5I7C - chains A and B; structure by X-ray diffraction, 2.80 A resolution.

# Chain A (and B)
Name: Centrosomin
From: Drosophila melanogaster
Notes: chain B of this document is another copy of the same molecule, construct and numbering; everything in this record applies to it too
UniProtKB: P54623 (CNN_DROME), isoform P54623-2; residue numbers follow UniProt; this construct covers 1082-1148
Chain sequence (70 residues; each row starts with the number of its first residue):
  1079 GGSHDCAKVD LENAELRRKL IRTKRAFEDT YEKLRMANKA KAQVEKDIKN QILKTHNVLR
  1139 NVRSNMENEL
Unresolved in the structure: 1079-1081, 1141-1148
Differences from the reference sequence: expression tag (1079-1081)
Ion coordination: Zn2+: His1082, Cys1084 (shared with His1082(B), Cys1084(B) of chain B)
What the authors report for this chain:
  - Zn2+ coordination: His1082, Cys1084
  - mutagenesis - R1141H: decreased localization

# How chain A and chain B interact
Pairs across the interface (22):
  His1082(A) - His1082(B)
  His1082(A) - Cys1084(B)
  His1082(A) - Asp1088(B)  salt bridge
  Cys1084(A) - His1082(B)  hydrogen bond
  Cys1084(A) - Cys1084(B)  hydrophobic
  Val1087(A) - His1082(B)
  Val1087(A) - Asp1088(B)
  Asp1088(A) - His1082(B)  salt bridge
  Asp1088(A) - Val1087(B)
  Glu1090(A) - Asn1091(B)  hydrogen bond
  Glu1090(A) - Arg1095(B)  salt bridge
  Asn1091(A) - Val1087(B)  hydrogen bond (side chain-backbone)
  Asn1091(A) - Asn1091(B)  hydrogen bond
  Asn1091(A) - Leu1094(B)
  Leu1094(A) - Asn1091(B)
  Leu1094(A) - Leu1094(B)  hydrophobic
  Leu1094(A) - Leu1098(B)  hydrophobic
  Arg1095(A) - Glu1090(B)  salt bridge
  Arg1095(A) - Leu1094(B)
  Leu1098(A) - Leu1098(B)  hydrophobic
  Thr1101(A) - Phe1105(B)
  Phe1105(A) - Phe1105(B)  hydrophobic
Other interface residues (no listed pair), chain A (12 interface residues in all): Lys1119
Other interface residues (no listed pair), chain B (13 interface residues in all): Lys1097, Thr1101, Glu1123

# Overview
12 residues of chain A face 13 of chain B across their interface, with 4 hydrogen bonds and 4 salt bridges.
Polar contacts include His1082(A)-Asp1088(B), Glu1090(A)-Arg1095(B) and Cys1084(A)-His1082(B). His1082(A) and
Cys1084(A) coordinate Zn2+. The paper reports that R1141H of chain A reduces localization; Zn2+ coordination
by His1082(A) and Cys1084(A).
Both chains are Centrosomin (Drosophila melanogaster). Entry 5I7C (Centrosomin-motif 2 (CM2) domain of
Drosophila melanogaster Centrosomin (Cnn)) was determined by X-ray diffraction (same publication as 5MVW,
5MW0, 5MW9 and 5MWE).
